Entry 6REE (electron microscopy, 3.10 A resolution); this record covers chains T and Y of the 31 polymer chains in the assembly.

== Chain T ==
Protein: ATP synthase subunit alpha
From: Polytomella sp. Pringsheim 198.80
UniProt: A0ZW40 (A0ZW40_9CHLO); numbering as in UniProt (aligned over 1-562)
Sequence (562 residues; numbered 1 to 562; the number before each row is that of its first residue):
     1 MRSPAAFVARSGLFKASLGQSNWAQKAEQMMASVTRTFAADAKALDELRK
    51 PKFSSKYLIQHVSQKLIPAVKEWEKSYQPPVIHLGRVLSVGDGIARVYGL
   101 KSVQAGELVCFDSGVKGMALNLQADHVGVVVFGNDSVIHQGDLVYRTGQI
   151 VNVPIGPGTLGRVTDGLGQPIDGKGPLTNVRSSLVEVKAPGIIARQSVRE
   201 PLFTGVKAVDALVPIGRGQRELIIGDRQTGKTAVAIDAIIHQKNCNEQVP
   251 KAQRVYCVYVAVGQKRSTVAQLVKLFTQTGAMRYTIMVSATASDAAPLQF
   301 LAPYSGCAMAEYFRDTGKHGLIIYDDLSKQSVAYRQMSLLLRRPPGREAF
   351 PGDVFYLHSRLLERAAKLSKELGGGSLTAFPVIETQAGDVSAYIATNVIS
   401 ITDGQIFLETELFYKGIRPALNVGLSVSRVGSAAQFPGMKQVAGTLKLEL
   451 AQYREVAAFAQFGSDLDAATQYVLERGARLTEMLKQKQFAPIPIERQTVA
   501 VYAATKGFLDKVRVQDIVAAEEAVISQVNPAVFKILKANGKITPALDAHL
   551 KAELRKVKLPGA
Disordered / not traced: 1-39
Sequence notes: conflict Arg266 (Lys in A0ZW40)
Bound ions: Mg2+: Thr232 (together with ATP)
Ligand contacts: ATP (adenosine-5'-triphosphate): Asp226, Arg227, Gln228, Thr229, Gly230, Lys231, Thr232, Ala233, Glu384, Phe413, Arg418, Pro419, Gln486, Lys487, Gln488

== Chain Y ==
Protein: ATP synthase subunit beta
From: Polytomella sp. Pringsheim 198.80
Notes: EC 7.1.2.2
UniProt: A0ZW41 (A0ZW41_9CHLO); residue numbers follow UniProt; this construct covers 1-574
Sequence (574 residues; row label = number of the first residue in the row):
     1 MALRYAAGLAKNVVQRQGASLNIARAFAAEPAPAIDAGYVSQVIGPVVDV
    51 RFDGELPSILSSLEVEGHSVRLVLEVAQHMGDNTVRCIAMDSTDGLVRGQ
   101 KVVDTGSPIKVPVGRGTLGRIMNVIGEPVDEQGPIDAADIWSIHREAPEF
   151 TEQSTEQEILVTGIKVVDLLAPYQRGGKIGLFGGAGVGKTVLIMELINNV
   201 AKAHGGFSVFAGVGERTREGNDLYREMIESGVIKLGAERGNSKCTLVYGQ
   251 MNEPPGARARVALTGLTVAEYFRDIEGQDVLLFVDNIFRFTQANSEVSAL
   301 LGRIPSAVGYQPTLATDLGGLQERITTTTKGSITSVQAVYVPADDLTDPA
   351 PATTFAHLDATTVLSRSIAELGIYPAVDPLDSTSRMLNPNVIGAEHYNVA
   401 RGVQKVLQDYKNLQDIIAILGMDELSEEDKLTVARARKIQRFLSQPFQVA
   451 EVFTGTPGKYVDLADTISGFQGVLTGKYDDLPEMAFYMVGDIKEVKEKAD
   501 KMAKDIASRKEADNKKVSEELKDIPSLDKLVSEIKEVVIEEDDGLEEDFK
   551 AEALSSETVVLNEEGKSVPLPKKN
Disordered / not traced: 1-35, 557-574
Sequence notes: conflict Ala350 (Gly in A0ZW41), Leu387 (Arg in A0ZW41)

== How chain T and chain Y interact ==
Pairs across the interface (115; chain T residue first):
  Gly99(T) with Arg98(Y), hydrogen bond (backbone-side chain)
  Leu100(T) with Arg98(Y), hydrogen bond (backbone-side chain)
  Lys101(T) with Arg98(Y)
  Ser102(T) with Val97(Y)
  Val103(T) with Leu96(Y); Val97(Y)
  Gln104(T) with Gly95(Y); Leu96(Y); Val97(Y)
  Ala105(T) with Val43(Y), hydrophobic; Thr93(Y); Asp94(Y); Gly95(Y), hydrogen bond (backbone-backbone); Leu96(Y), hydrogen bond (backbone-backbone)
  Asn121(T) with Val43(Y); Ile44(Y)
  Leu122(T) with Gln42(Y); Val43(Y), hydrogen bond (backbone-backbone); Leu96(Y); Arg98(Y)
  Gln123(T) with Ser41(Y); Ile44(Y); Arg98(Y), hydrogen bond (backbone-side chain)
  Ala124(T) with Ser41(Y); Gln42(Y)
  His126(T) with Arg98(Y)
  Val127(T) with Arg98(Y)
  Pro157(T) with Leu545(Y); Phe549(Y)
  Leu160(T) with Leu545(Y), hydrophobic
  Asn179(T) with Glu546(Y); Phe549(Y)
  Val180(T) with Phe549(Y)
  Arg181(T) with Phe549(Y); Glu552(Y), salt bridge
  Lys188(T) with Asn252(Y)
  Ala189(T) with Asn252(Y)
  Pro190(T) with Thr217(Y)
  Gly191(T) with Thr217(Y)
  Ile192(T) with Ile121(Y), hydrophobic; Thr217(Y); Gly220(Y); Asn221(Y); Tyr248(Y), hydrophobic; Gln250(Y)
  Ile193(T) with Val129(Y); Asp130(Y); Glu131(Y); Tyr224(Y), hydrophobic; Arg225(Y)
  Arg195(T) with Thr217(Y); Asn221(Y)
  Ser197(T) with Asp222(Y)
  Val198(T) with Arg218(Y)
  Arg220(T) with Arg216(Y)
  Glu247(T) with Ile539(Y)
  Gln248(T) with Ile539(Y)
  Val249(T) with Ile539(Y)
  Pro250(T) with Val538(Y); Glu540(Y)
  Lys251(T) with Glu540(Y), hydrogen bond (backbone-side chain); Asp543(Y)
  Arg254(T) with Ile539(Y); Glu540(Y), hydrogen bond (side chain-backbone); Asp542(Y); Asp543(Y), salt bridge
  Tyr256(T) with Asp543(Y); Leu545(Y), hydrophobic
  Arg283(T) with Glu541(Y), hydrogen bond (side chain-backbone); Asp543(Y), salt bridge
  Tyr284(T) with Asp543(Y)
  Tyr312(T) with Phe549(Y); Glu552(Y), hydrogen bond
  Phe313(T) with Leu545(Y), hydrophobic
  Thr316(T) with Glu552(Y)
  Lys318(T) with Leu545(Y)
  Arg343(T) with Ile44(Y); Gly45(Y)
  Pro344(T) with Ala299(Y); Gly302(Y)
  Gly352(T) with Glu296(Y)
  Asp353(T) with Leu300(Y)
  Phe355(T) with Met251(Y), hydrophobic; Arg258(Y); Glu296(Y)
  Tyr356(T) with Ser92(Y); Asn252(Y); Glu253(Y); Pro254(Y)
  Ser359(T) with Met251(Y), hydrogen bond (side chain-backbone); Asn252(Y), hydrogen bond (side chain-backbone)
  Glu363(T) with Thr217(Y), hydrogen bond; Met251(Y); Asn252(Y)
  Asn397(T) with Gln292(Y)
  Ile399(T) with Arg216(Y)
  Ser400(T) with Arg216(Y), hydrogen bond (backbone-side chain); Met251(Y)
  Ile401(T) with Arg216(Y), hydrogen bond (backbone-side chain); Met251(Y), hydrophobic
  Thr402(T) with Arg216(Y), hydrogen bond (backbone-side chain)
  Asp403(T) with Arg216(Y); Arg218(Y), salt bridge
  Arg429(T) with Arg216(Y); Arg218(Y)
  Val430(T) with Arg218(Y)
  Asn529(T) with Leu527(Y)
  Ala531(T) with Val531(Y), hydrophobic
  Ile535(T) with Leu527(Y), hydrophobic; Leu530(Y), hydrophobic
  Ala538(T) with Ile534(Y), hydrophobic
  Ala545(T) with Leu530(Y)
  His549(T) with Ile524(Y); Pro525(Y), hydrogen bond (side chain-backbone); Leu527(Y)
Also at the interface, not in a pair above, chain T (76 interface residues in all): Leu120, Ile150, Ile155, Gly156, Glu186, Gln196, Arg347, Ser391, Val532, Lys534, Pro544, Leu546, Ala548
Also at the interface, not in a pair above, chain Y (64 interface residues in all): Pro46, Asp91, Ala185, Glu219, Pro255, Val308, Ala343, Asp523, Ser526, Val537, Gly544, Asp548

== In short ==
The interface between chain T and chain Y involves 76 residues on one side and 64 on the other, with 17
hydrogen bonds and 4 salt bridges. Polar pairs include Arg181(T)-Glu552(Y), Arg254(T)-Asp543(Y) and
Arg283(T)-Asp543(Y). Ligands of chain T: ATP.
Here chain T is ATP synthase subunit alpha and chain Y is ATP synthase subunit beta, both from Polytomella sp.
Pringsheim 198.80. Entry 6REE (Cryo-EM structure of Polytomella F-ATP synthase, Rotary substate 3B, composite
map) was determined by electron microscopy together with 6RD4, 6RD5, 6RD6, 6RD7, 6RD8, 6RD9 and 46 further
entries from the same study.
